PDB entry 8P79 | electron microscopy, 1.70 A resolution | chains H and I of the 3 polymer chains in the assembly

Chain H:
Protein: CDK-activating kinase assembly factor MAT1
From: Homo sapiens
UniProt: P51948 (MAT1_HUMAN), isoform P51948-1; numbering as in UniProt (aligned over 220-309)
Amino-acid sequence (93 residues; numbered 217 to 309; the number before each row is that of its first residue):
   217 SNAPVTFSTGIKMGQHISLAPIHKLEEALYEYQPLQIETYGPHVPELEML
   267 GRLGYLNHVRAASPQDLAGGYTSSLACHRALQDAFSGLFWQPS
Not modelled in the structure: 217-243, 309
Differences from the reference sequence: expression tag (217-219)

Chain I:
Protein: Cyclin-H
From: Homo sapiens
UniProt: P51946 (CCNH_HUMAN); numbering as in UniProt (aligned over 1-323)
Amino-acid sequence (324 residues; each row starts with the number of its first residue; numbering starts at 0):
     0 XMYHNSSQKRHWTFSSEEQLARLRADANRKFRCKAVANGKVLPNDPVFLE
    50 PHEEMTLCKYYEKRLLEFCSVFKPAMPRSVVGTACMYFKRFYLNNSVMEY
   100 HPRIIMLTCAFLACKVDEFNVSSPQFVGNLRESPLGQEKALEQILEYELL
   150 LIQQLNFHLIVHNPYRPFEGFLIDLKTRYPILENPEILRKTADDFLNRIA
   200 LTDAYLLYTPSQIALTAILSSASRAGITMESYLSESLMLKENRTCLSQLL
   250 DIMKSMRNLVKKYEPPRSEEVAVLKQKLERCHSAELALNVITKKRKGYED
   300 DDYVSKKSKHEEEEWTDDDLVESL
Not modelled in the structure: 39-43, 285-323
Differences from the reference sequence: acetylation (0)
Modified / non-standard residues: ACE (acetyl group) at position 0
Swiss-Prot annotation at these positions:
  - modified residue: Ser5 (Phosphoserine), Ser132 (Phosphoserine), Ser304 (Phosphoserine), Thr315 (Phosphothreonine), Ser322 (Phosphoserine)
  - mutagenesis: Ser5 (S5A: No effect on the transcriptional activity of the reconstituted TFIIH complex), Ser304 (S304A: No effect on the transcriptional activity of the reconstituted TFIIH complex)

Chain H / chain I interface:
Residue-residue contacts - 54 pairs, chain H then chain I:
  Ile253(H) - His3(I)
  Glu254(H) - His3(I)
  Thr255(H) - His3(I)
  Tyr256(H) - Lys8(I)
  Pro258(H) - Leu236(I)  hydrophobic
  Leu269(H) - Thr176(I)
  Gly270(H) - Thr176(I)
  Tyr271(H) - Ile172(I)  hydrophobic
  Tyr271(H) - Asp173(I)
  Tyr271(H) - Thr176(I)
  Tyr271(H) - Arg177(I)  hydrogen bond
  His274(H) - Lys175(I)  hydrogen bond (side chain-backbone)
  His274(H) - Thr176(I)  hydrogen bond
  Cys293(H) - Ile172(I)  hydrophobic
  Arg295(H) - Arg165(I)
  Ala296(H) - Arg165(I)
  Ala296(H) - Gly169(I)
  Ala296(H) - Ile172(I)  hydrophobic
  Leu297(H) - Gly169(I)
  Gln298(H) - Met1(I)
  Asp299(H) - Met1(I)
  Asp299(H) - Arg165(I)  salt bridge
  Asp299(H) - Pro166(I)
  Ala300(H) - Pro166(I)
  Ala300(H) - Gly169(I)
  Ala300(H) - Phe170(I)
  Ala300(H) - Ser210(I)
  Phe301(H) - Phe170(I)  hydrophobic
  Phe301(H) - Asp173(I)
  Phe301(H) - Arg177(I)
  Ser302(H) - Tyr2(I)
  Ser302(H) - His3(I)  hydrogen bond
  Ser302(H) - Ser210(I)  hydrogen bond (backbone-side chain)
  Gly303(H) - Thr208(I)  hydrogen bond (backbone-side chain)
  Gly303(H) - Ser210(I)
  Gly303(H) - Gln211(I)  hydrogen bond (backbone-side chain)
  Leu304(H) - Phe170(I)  hydrophobic
  Leu304(H) - Ser210(I)  hydrogen bond (backbone-side chain)
  Leu304(H) - Gln211(I)  hydrogen bond (backbone-side chain)
  Leu304(H) - Leu214(I)  hydrophobic
  Leu304(H) - Leu236(I)  hydrophobic
  Leu304(H) - Leu248(I)
  Phe305(H) - Leu238(I)  hydrophobic
  Phe305(H) - Cys244(I)  hydrophobic
  Trp306(H) - Tyr2(I)
  Trp306(H) - Lys8(I)
  Trp306(H) - Thr12(I)
  Trp306(H) - Thr208(I)
  Trp306(H) - Gln211(I)  hydrogen bond (backbone-side chain)
  Gln307(H) - Gln247(I)
  Gln307(H) - Ile251(I)
  Pro308(H) - Thr12(I)
  Pro308(H) - Phe13(I)
  Pro308(H) - Leu206(I)
Interface residues without a listed pair, chain I (31 interface residues in all): ACE_0, Asn4, Ser14, Glu168, Tyr231

Overview:
Chain H and chain I form an interface of 24 and 31 residues respectively; the contacts include 10 hydrogen
bonds and 1 salt bridge. Among the polar pairs are Asp299(H)-Arg165(I), Tyr271(H)-Arg177(I) and
His274(H)-Lys175(I). From UniProt: 2 mutagenesis sites on chain I.
Here chain H is CDK-activating kinase assembly factor MAT1 and chain I is Cyclin-H, both from Homo sapiens.
Entry 8P79 (Cryo-EM structure of CAK with averaged inhibitor density) was determined by electron microscopy,
deposited together with 8ORM, 8P6V, 8P6W, 8P6X, 8P6Y, 8P6Z and 11 further entries.
